PDB entry 6O7K | electron microscopy, 4.20 A resolution (low resolution: residue-level contacts below are approximate; hydrogen-bond / salt-bridge calls are withheld) | chains g and o of the 25 polymer chains in the assembly

[Chain g]
Molecule: 16S ribosomal RNA
From: Escherichia coli
Sequence (1539 nucleotides; each row starts with the number of its first residue):
     2 AAUUGAAGAGUUUGAUCAUGGCUCAGAUUGAACGCUGGCGGCAGGCCUAA
    52 CACAUGCAAGUCGAACGGUAACAGGAAGAAGCUUGCUUCUUUGCUGACGA
   102 GUGGCGGACGGGUGAGUAAUGUCUGGGAAACUGCCUGAUGGAGGGGGAUA
   152 ACUACUGGAAACGGUAGCUAAUACCGCAUAACGUCGCAAGACCAAAGAGG
   202 GGGACCUUCGGGCCUCUUGCCAUCGGAUGUGCCCAGAUGGGAUUAGCUAG
   252 UAGGUGGGGUAACGGCUCACCUAGGCGACGAUCCCUAGCUGGUCUGAGAG
   302 GAUGACCAGCCACACUGGAACUGAGACACGGUCCAGACUCCUACGGGAGG
   352 CAGCAGUGGGGAAUAUUGCACAAUGGGCGCAAGCCUGAUGCAGCCAUGCC
   402 GCGUGUAUGAAGAAGGCCUUCGGGUUGUAAAGUACUUUCAGCGGGGAGGA
   452 AGGGAGUAAAGUUAAUACCUUUGCUCAUUGACGUUACCCGCAGAAGAAGC
   502 ACCGGCUAACUCCGUGCCAGCAGCCGCGGUAAUACGGAGGGUGCAAGCGU
   552 UAAUCGGAAUUACUGGGCGUAAAGCGCACGCAGGCGGUUUGUUAAGUCAG
   602 AUGUGAAAUCCCCGGGCUCAACCUGGGAACUGCAUCUGAUACUGGCAAGC
   652 UUGAGUCUCGUAGAGGGGGGUAGAAUUCCAGGUGUAGCGGUGAAAUGCGU
   702 AGAGAUCUGGAGGAAUACCGGUGGCGAAGGCGGCCCCCUGGACGAAGACU
   752 GACGCUCAGGUGCGAAAGCGUGGGGAGCAAACAGGAUUAGAUACCCUGGU
   802 AGUCCACGCCGUAAACGAUGUCGACUUGGAGGUUGUGCCCUUGAGGCGUG
   852 GCUUCCGGAGCUAACGCGUUAAGUCGACCGCCUGGGGAGUACGGCCGCAA
   902 GGUUAAAACUCAAAUGAAUUGACGGGGGCCCGCACAAGCGGUGGAGCAUG
   952 UGGUUUAAUUCGAUGCAACGCGAAGAACCUUACCUGGUCUUGACAUCCAC
  1002 GGAAGUUUUCAGAGAUGAGAAUGUGCCUUCGGGAACCGUGAGACAGGUGC
  1052 UGCAUGGCUGUCGUCAGCUCGUGUUGUGAAAUGUUGGGUUAAGUCCCGCA
  1102 ACGAGCGCAACCCUUAUCCUUUGUUGCCAGCGGUCCGGCCGGGAACUCAA
  1152 AGGAGACUGCCAGUGAUAAACUGGAGGAAGGUGGGGAUGACGUCAAGUCA
  1202 UCAUGGCCCUUACGACCAGGGCUACACACGUGCUACAAUGGCGCAUACAA
  1252 AGAGAAGCGACCUCGCGAGAGCAAGCGGACCUCAUAAAGUGCGUCGUAGU
  1302 CCGGAUUGGAGUCUGCAACUCGACUCCAUGAAGUCGGAAUCGCUAGUAAU
  1352 CGUGGAUCAGAAUGCCACGGUGAAUACGUUCCCGGGCCUUGUACACACCG
  1402 CCCGUCACACCAUGGGAGUGGGUUGCAAAAGAAGUAGGUAGCUUAACCUU
  1452 CGGGAGGGCGCUUACCACUUUGUGAUUCAUGACUGGGGUGAAGUCGUAAC
  1502 AAGGUAACCGUAGGGGAACCUGCGGUUGGAUCACCUCCU

[Chain o]
Molecule: 30S ribosomal protein S9
From: Escherichia coli
UniProt: T9TH92 (T9TH92_ECOLX); residues 3-129 here correspond to UniProt positions 4-130 (UniProt number = residue number + 1)
Chain sequence (127 residues; each row starts with the number of its first residue):
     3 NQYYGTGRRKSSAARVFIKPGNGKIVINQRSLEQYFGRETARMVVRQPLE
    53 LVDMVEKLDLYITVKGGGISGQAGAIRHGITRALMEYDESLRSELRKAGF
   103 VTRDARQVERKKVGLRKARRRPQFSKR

[Interface between chain g and chain o]
Pairs across the interface (115):
  G942(g) - Gln125(o)
  U943(g) - Gln125(o)
  G966(g) - Arg129(o)
  C967(g) - Phe126(o)
  C967(g) - Ser127(o)
  A968(g) - Phe126(o)
  U1116(g) - Gln109(o)
  A1117(g) - Arg105(o)
  A1117(g) - Ala107(o)
  U1118(g) - Arg10(o)
  U1118(g) - Arg84(o)
  U1118(g) - Arg105(o)
  C1119(g) - Thr8(o)
  C1119(g) - Arg10(o)
  C1119(g) - Arg84(o)
  C1128(g) - Lys67(o)
  C1129(g) - Arg17(o)
  C1129(g) - Lys67(o)
  A1130(g) - Gln4(o)
  A1130(g) - Arg17(o)
  A1130(g) - Tyr63(o)
  G1131(g) - Lys21(o)
  A1146(g) - Arg17(o)
  C1147(g) - Tyr6(o)
  C1147(g) - Arg17(o)
  U1148(g) - Tyr6(o)
  U1148(g) - Ala15(o)
  U1148(g) - Arg17(o)
  C1149(g) - Arg10(o)
  G1178(g) - Arg94(o)
  G1178(g) - Arg98(o)
  A1179(g) - Arg94(o)
  A1179(g) - Arg98(o)
  A1179(g) - Val103(o)
  A1179(g) - Thr104(o)
  A1179(g) - Arg105(o)
  A1180(g) - Arg98(o)
  A1180(g) - Thr104(o)
  G1186(g) - Glu111(o)
  G1186(g) - Lys114(o)
  G1187(g) - Lys114(o)
  U1232(g) - Gln125(o)
  U1232(g) - Phe126(o)
  G1233(g) - Arg118(o)
  G1233(g) - Pro124(o)
  G1233(g) - Gln125(o)
  C1234(g) - Arg118(o)
  A1248(g) - Arg32(o)
  A1248(g) - Phe38(o)
  C1249(g) - Arg32(o)
  C1249(g) - Tyr37(o)
  C1249(g) - Gly69(o)
  C1249(g) - Gly70(o)
  C1249(g) - Ile71(o)
  C1249(g) - Gln74(o)
  A1250(g) - Lys67(o)
  A1250(g) - Gly68(o)
  A1250(g) - Gly69(o)
  A1250(g) - Gln74(o)
  A1251(g) - Gly68(o)
  G1290(g) - Phe38(o)
  U1291(g) - Phe38(o)
  U1291(g) - Arg40(o)
  U1291(g) - Glu41(o)
  G1292(g) - Arg40(o)
  U1341(g) - Arg129(o)
  C1342(g) - Gln125(o)
  C1342(g) - Phe126(o)
  C1342(g) - Arg129(o)
  G1343(g) - Arg122(o)
  G1343(g) - Arg123(o)
  C1344(g) - Arg121(o)
  C1344(g) - Arg123(o)
  U1345(g) - Arg121(o)
  A1346(g) - Arg121(o)
  G1347(g) - Arg11(o)
  G1347(g) - Arg108(o)
  G1347(g) - Gln109(o)
  G1347(g) - Val110(o)
  U1348(g) - Val110(o)
  U1348(g) - Glu111(o)
  U1348(g) - Ala120(o)
  U1348(g) - Arg121(o)
  A1349(g) - Lys119(o)
  A1349(g) - Ala120(o)
  A1349(g) - Arg121(o)
  A1349(g) - Arg122(o)
  A1350(g) - Lys119(o)
  A1350(g) - Arg122(o)
  U1351(g) - Lys119(o)
  G1365(g) - Arg118(o)
  C1366(g) - Arg118(o)
  C1367(g) - Lys113(o)
  C1367(g) - Val115(o)
  C1367(g) - Gly116(o)
  C1367(g) - Leu117(o)
  A1368(g) - Arg112(o)
  A1368(g) - Lys113(o)
  A1368(g) - Lys114(o)
  A1368(g) - Val115(o)
  C1369(g) - Arg112(o)
  C1369(g) - Lys113(o)
  G1370(g) - Val110(o)
  G1371(g) - Lys12(o)
  G1371(g) - Ser13(o)
  G1371(g) - Gly70(o)
  G1371(g) - Ile71(o)
  G1371(g) - Val110(o)
  U1372(g) - Lys12(o)
  U1372(g) - Gly70(o)
  U1372(g) - Ile71(o)
  U1372(g) - Ser72(o)
  U1372(g) - Gly73(o)
  G1373(g) - Lys12(o)
  G1373(g) - Ser72(o)
Interface residues without a listed pair, chain g (55 interface residues in all): G1184, U1247, A1289
Interface residues without a listed pair, chain o (59 interface residues in all): Ala16, Phe19, Thr42, Thr65, Glu91, Asp106, Lys128

[Overview]
The interface between chain g and chain o involves 55 residues on one side and 59 on the other.
Chain g is 16S ribosomal RNA and chain o is 30S ribosomal protein S9, both from Escherichia coli; the
structure, 30S initiation complex, was determined by electron microscopy.
